PDB entry 8IEJ | electron microscopy, 3.12 A resolution | chains J and K of the 13 polymer chains in the assembly

[Chain J]
Molecule: 147-nt DNA strand
Organism: Homo sapiens
Sequence (147 nucleotides; row label = number of the first residue in the row; numbers below 1 keep their minus sign (DC-73 is residue -73)):
   -73 CTGGAGAATCCCGGTGCCGAGGCCGCTCAATTGGTCGTAGACAGCTCTAG
   -23 CACCGCTTAAACGCACGTACGCGCTGTCCCCCGCGTTTTAACCGCCAAGG
    27 GGATTACTCCCTAGTCTCCAGGCACGTGTCAGATATATACATCCTGT

[Chain K]
Molecule: Histone H3.1
Organism: Homo sapiens
UniProt: P68431 (H31_HUMAN); residues 37-134 here correspond to UniProt positions 38-135 (UniProt number = residue number + 1)
Amino-acid sequence (98 residues; row label = number of the first residue in the row):
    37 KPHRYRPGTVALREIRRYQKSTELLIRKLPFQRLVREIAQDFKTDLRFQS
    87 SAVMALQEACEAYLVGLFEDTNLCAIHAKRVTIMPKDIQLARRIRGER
Swiss-Prot annotation at these positions:
  - modified residue: Lys37 (N6-methyllysine), Tyr41 (Phosphotyrosine), Lys56 (N6,N6,N6-trimethyllysine), Ser57 (Phosphoserine), Lys64 (N6-(2-hydroxyisobutyryl)lysine), Lys79 (N6,N6,N6-trimethyllysine), Thr80 (Phosphothreonine), Ser86 (Phosphoserine), Thr107 (Phosphothreonine), Lys115 (N6-acetyllysine), Lys122 (N6-(2-hydroxyisobutyryl)lysine)

[How chain J and chain K interact]
Pairs across the interface - 20 pairs, chain J then chain K:
  DA-67(J) - Tyr41(K)  hydrogen bond to the phosphate
  DA-66(J) - Tyr41(K)  sugar contact
  DA-66(J) - Arg49(K)  hydrogen bond to the phosphate
  DT-65(J) - Arg49(K)  salt bridge to the phosphate
  DG9(J) - Arg40(K)  hydrogen bond to the base
  DG9(J) - Tyr41(K)  sugar contact
  DG9(J) - Pro43(K)  phosphate contact
  DG9(J) - Gly44(K)  hydrogen bond to the phosphate
  DG9(J) - Val46(K)  phosphate contact
  DG9(J) - Ala47(K)  phosphate contact
  DC10(J) - Arg40(K)  hydrogen bond to the sugar
  DC10(J) - Tyr41(K)  phosphate contact
  DA17(J) - Arg63(K)  phosphate contact
  DA17(J) - Leu65(K)  phosphate contact
  DA17(J) - Pro66(K)  phosphate contact
  DA17(J) - Arg69(K)  salt bridge to the phosphate
  DC18(J) - Arg63(K)  salt bridge to the phosphate
  DC18(J) - Lys64(K)  hydrogen bond to the phosphate
  DC18(J) - Leu65(K)  hydrogen bond to the phosphate
  DG27(J) - Arg83(K)  sugar contact
Interface residues without a listed pair, chain J (10 interface residues in all): DC8, DG26
Interface residues without a listed pair, chain K (16 interface residues in all): His39, Arg42, Thr45

[Overview]
Chain J and chain K form an interface of 10 and 16 residues respectively; the contacts include 7 hydrogen
bonds and 3 salt bridges. Polar pairs include DG9(J)-Arg40(K), DC10(J)-Arg40(K) and DA-67(J)-Tyr41(K).
Here chain J is a 147-nt DNA strand and chain K is Histone H3.1, both from Homo sapiens. Entry 8IEJ
(RNF20-RNF40/hRad6A-Ub/nucleosome complex) was determined by electron microscopy.
